Entry 8JMJ (X-ray diffraction, 2.57 A resolution); this record covers chains C and F of the 10 polymer chains in the assembly.

== Chain C ==
Name: SpoOJ regulator (Soj)
Source organism: Helicobacter pylori 26695
UniProt: O25759 (O25759_HELPY); numbering as in UniProt (aligned over 1-264)
Amino-acid sequence (264 residues; row label = number of the first residue in the row):
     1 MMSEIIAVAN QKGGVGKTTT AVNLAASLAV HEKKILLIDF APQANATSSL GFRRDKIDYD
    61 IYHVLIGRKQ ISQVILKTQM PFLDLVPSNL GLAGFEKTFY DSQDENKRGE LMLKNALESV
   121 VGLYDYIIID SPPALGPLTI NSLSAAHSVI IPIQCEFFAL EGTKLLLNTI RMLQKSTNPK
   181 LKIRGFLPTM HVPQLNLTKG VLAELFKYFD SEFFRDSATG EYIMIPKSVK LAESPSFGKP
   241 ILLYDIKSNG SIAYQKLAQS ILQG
Construct notes: engineered mutation Ala41 (Asp in O25759)
Metal / ion sites: Mg2+: Thr18 (together with ATP)
Residues lining bound ligands:
  - ATP (adenosine-5'-triphosphate), molecule 1: Lys12, Gly13, Gly14, Val15, Gly16, Lys17, Thr18, Thr19, Gln43, Asn45, Pro133, Met190, Ile225, Pro226, Lys227, Ser228, Leu231, Ala232
  - ATP, molecule 2: Lys12, Gly13, Gln154, Glu156, Phe158
From the paper describing this entry:
  - binding site for the 24-nt DNA strand: Lys199, Lys227, Lys230, Lys247

== Chain F ==
Molecule: 24-nt DNA strand
Sequence (24 nucleotides; each row starts with the number of its first residue):
     1 AGGGTGTTCC ACGTGAAACA GGGA

== How chain C and chain F interact ==
Residue-residue contacts - 4 pairs, chain C then chain F:
  Gln194(C) with DC10(F), sugar contact
  Ser228(C) with DC12(F), phosphate contact
  Val229(C) with DC12(F), hydrogen bond to the phosphate
  Lys230(C) with DC12(F), phosphate contact
Also at the interface, not in a pair above, chain C (6 interface residues in all): Lys227, Glu233
Also at the interface, not in a pair above, chain F (4 interface residues in all): DA11, DG13

== Summary ==
6 residues of chain C face 4 of chain F across their interface; the contacts include 1 hydrogen bond. Its one
hydrogen-bonded contact is Val229(C)-DC12(F). Ligands of chain C: ATP. From the paper: a binding site for the
24-nt DNA strand at Lys199(C), Lys227(C) and Lys230(C) among others.
Here chain C is SpoOJ regulator (Soj) (Helicobacter pylori 26695) and chain F is a 24-nt DNA strand. Entry
8JMJ (Structure of Helicobacter pylori Soj-DNA-Spo0J complex) was determined by X-ray diffraction together
with 8JMK and 8JML from the same study.
